Entry 2GGU (X-ray diffraction, 1.90 A resolution); this record covers chains A and B of the 3 polymer chains in the assembly.

Chain A (and B):
Protein: Pulmonary surfactant-associated protein D
Source organism: Homo sapiens
Notes: fragment: trimeric neck and carbohydrate recognition domain; chain B of this document is another copy of the same molecule, construct and numbering; everything in this record applies to it too
UniProt: P35247 (SFTPD_HUMAN); residues 203-355 here correspond to UniProt positions 223-375 (UniProt number = residue number + 20)
Sequence (160 residues; row label = number of the first residue in the row):
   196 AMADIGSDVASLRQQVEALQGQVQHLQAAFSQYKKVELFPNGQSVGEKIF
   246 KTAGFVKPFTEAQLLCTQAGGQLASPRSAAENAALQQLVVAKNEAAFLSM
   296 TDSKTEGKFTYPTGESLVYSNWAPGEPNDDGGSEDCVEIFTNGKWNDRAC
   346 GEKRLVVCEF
Unresolved in the structure: 196-204
Sequence notes: cloning artifact (196-202)
Disulfides: Cys261-Cys353, Cys331-Cys345
Metal / ion sites: Ca2+ site 1: Asp297, Glu301, Asp324, Glu329, Asp330; Ca2+ site 2: Glu301, Asp330; Ca2+ site 3: Glu321, Asn323, Glu329, Asn341, Asp342 (together with alpha-D-glucopyranose)

How chain A and chain B interact:
Pairs across the interface (37; chain A residue first):
  Leu207(A) - Leu207(B)  hydrophobic
  Leu207(A) - Arg208(B)
  Leu207(A) - Val211(B)  hydrophobic
  Gln210(A) - Val211(B)
  Gln210(A) - Gln215(B)
  Val211(A) - Val211(B)  hydrophobic
  Leu214(A) - Val211(B)
  Leu214(A) - Leu214(B)  hydrophobic
  Leu214(A) - Gln215(B)
  Gln217(A) - Gln222(B)
  Val218(A) - Val218(B)  hydrophobic
  Leu221(A) - Leu221(B)  hydrophobic
  Leu221(A) - Phe225(B)  hydrophobic
  Ala224(A) - Phe225(B)  hydrophobic
  Phe225(A) - Phe225(B)  hydrophobic
  Gln227(A) - Glu242(B)  hydrogen bond (side chain-backbone)
  Gln227(A) - Ile244(B)
  Gln227(A) - Phe355(B)  hydrogen bond (side chain-backbone)
  Tyr228(A) - Phe225(B)  hydrophobic
  Tyr228(A) - Lys229(B)
  Tyr228(A) - Glu232(B)
  Tyr228(A) - Leu233(B)
  Tyr228(A) - Ile244(B)  hydrophobic
  Lys230(A) - Ala264(B)
  Lys230(A) - Gly265(B)  hydrogen bond (side chain-backbone)
  Val231(A) - Glu232(B)
  Val231(A) - Ile244(B)  hydrophobic
  Val231(A) - Lys246(B)  hydrogen bond (backbone-side chain)
  Val231(A) - Phe355(B)  hydrophobic
  Glu232(A) - Glu232(B)  hydrogen bond (backbone-side chain)
  Glu232(A) - Lys246(B)
  Phe234(A) - Lys246(B)  hydrogen bond (backbone-side chain)
  Phe234(A) - Ala248(B)  hydrophobic
  Phe234(A) - Leu260(B)
  Phe234(A) - Ala264(B)  hydrophobic
  Phe234(A) - Cys353(B)  hydrophobic
  Phe234(A) - Phe355(B)  hydrophobic
Interface residues without a listed pair, chain A (16 interface residues in all): Pro235
Interface residues without a listed pair, chain B (27 interface residues in all): Glu212, Ser239, Lys243, Thr247, Phe250, Val351

Summary:
The interface between chain A and chain B involves 16 residues on one side and 27 on the other, with 6
hydrogen bonds. Polar contacts include Gln227(A)-Glu242(B), Gln227(A)-Phe355(B) and Lys230(A)-Gly265(B).
Asp297(A), Glu301(A), Asp324(A), Glu329(A) and Asp330(A) form the Ca2+ site 1.
Chain A and chain B are both Pulmonary surfactant-associated protein D (Homo sapiens); the structure, crystal
structure of the trimeric neck and carbohydrate recognition domain of human surfactant protein D in ..., was
determined by X-ray diffraction, deposited together with 2GGX.
